PDB entry 7K9X | electron microscopy, 3.80 A resolution | chains B and D of the 4 polymer chains in the assembly

# Chain B (and D)
Protein: Fructose-bisphosphate aldolase A
From: Oryctolagus cuniculus
Notes: EC 4.1.2.13; chain D of this document is another copy of the same molecule, construct and numbering; everything in this record applies to it too
UniProt: P00883 (ALDOA_RABIT); residues 1-363 here correspond to UniProt positions 2-364 (UniProt number = residue number + 1)
Sequence (363 residues; each row starts with the number of its first residue):
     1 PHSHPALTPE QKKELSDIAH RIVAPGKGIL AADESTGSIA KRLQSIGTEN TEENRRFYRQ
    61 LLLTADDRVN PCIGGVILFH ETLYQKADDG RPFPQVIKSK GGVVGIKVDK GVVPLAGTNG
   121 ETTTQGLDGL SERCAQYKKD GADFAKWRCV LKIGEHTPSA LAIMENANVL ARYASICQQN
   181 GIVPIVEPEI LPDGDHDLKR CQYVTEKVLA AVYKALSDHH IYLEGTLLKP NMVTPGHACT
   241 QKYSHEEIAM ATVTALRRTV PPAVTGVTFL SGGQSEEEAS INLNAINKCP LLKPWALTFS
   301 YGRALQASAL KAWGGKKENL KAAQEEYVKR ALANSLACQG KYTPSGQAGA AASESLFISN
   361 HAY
Disordered / not traced: 1, 345-363
Swiss-Prot annotation at these positions:
  - active site: Glu187 (Proton acceptor), Lys229 (Schiff-base intermediate with dihydroxyacetone-P)
  - binding site (beta-D-fructose 1,6-bisphosphate): Arg42, Ser271 to Gly273, Ser300, Arg303
  - site: Cys72 (Essential for substrate cleavage), Lys107 (Essential for substrate cleavage), Lys146 (Alkylation inactivates the enzyme), His361 (Alkylation inactivates the enzyme), Tyr363 (Necessary for preference for fructose 1,6-bisphosphate over fructose 1-phosphate)
  - modified residue: Thr8 (Phosphothreonine), Ser35 (Phosphoserine), Ser38 (Phosphoserine), Lys41 (N6-acetyllysine), Ser45 (Phosphoserine), Lys98 (N6-(2-hydroxyisobutyryl)lysine), Lys107 (N6-acetyllysine), Lys110 (N6-acetyllysine), Ser131 (Phosphoserine), Lys146 (N6-(2-hydroxyisobutyryl)lysine), Ser271 (Phosphoserine), Lys311 (N6-malonyllysine), Lys329 (N6-acetyllysine), Asn360 (Deamidated asparagine)
  - cross-link: Lys41 (Glycyl lysine isopeptide (Lys-Gly) (interchain with G-Cter in SUMO1))

# Chain B / chain D interface
Contacting residue pairs (60):
  His2(B) - His156(D)
  His4(B) - Gly117(D)
  His4(B) - Thr118(D)
  His4(B) - Asn119(D)
  His4(B) - His156(D)  hydrogen bond
  Ala6(B) - Ala116(D)  hydrophobic
  Ala6(B) - Gly117(D)
  Lys110(B) - Asp128(D)  salt bridge
  Val113(B) - Arg172(D)
  Pro114(B) - Arg172(D)
  Leu115(B) - Arg172(D)
  Ala116(B) - Ala6(D)  hydrophobic
  Ala116(B) - Gln179(D)
  Ala116(B) - His220(D)
  Gly117(B) - His4(D)
  Gly117(B) - Ala6(D)
  Thr118(B) - His4(D)
  Asn119(B) - His4(D)
  Thr123(B) - Arg172(D)
  Gln125(B) - Leu127(D)  hydrogen bond (side chain-backbone)
  Gln125(B) - Asp128(D)
  Gln125(B) - Gly129(D)
  Gln125(B) - Leu130(D)
  Gly126(B) - Asp128(D)  hydrogen bond (backbone-side chain)
  Leu127(B) - Gln125(D)  hydrogen bond (backbone-side chain)
  Leu127(B) - Asp128(D)  hydrogen bond (backbone-side chain)
  Asp128(B) - Lys110(D)  salt bridge
  Asp128(B) - Gln125(D)
  Asp128(B) - Gly126(D)  hydrogen bond (side chain-backbone)
  Asp128(B) - Leu127(D)  hydrogen bond (side chain-backbone)
  Asp128(B) - Asp128(D)  hydrogen bond (side chain-backbone)
  Gly129(B) - Gln125(D)
  Leu130(B) - Gln125(D)
  His156(B) - His2(D)
  His156(B) - His4(D)  hydrogen bond
  Leu161(B) - Asp218(D)
  Leu161(B) - His219(D)
  Leu161(B) - His220(D)
  Met164(B) - Asn168(D)
  Met164(B) - Asp218(D)
  Met164(B) - His219(D)
  Glu165(B) - Asn168(D)  hydrogen bond
  Glu165(B) - Arg172(D)
  Glu165(B) - His219(D)  salt bridge
  Asn168(B) - Met164(D)
  Asn168(B) - Glu165(D)  hydrogen bond
  Asn168(B) - Asn168(D)
  Arg172(B) - Val113(D)
  Arg172(B) - Pro114(D)
  Arg172(B) - Leu115(D)
  Arg172(B) - Thr123(D)
  Arg172(B) - Glu165(D)
  Gln179(B) - Ala116(D)
  Asp218(B) - Leu161(D)
  Asp218(B) - Met164(D)
  His219(B) - Leu161(D)
  His219(B) - Met164(D)
  His219(B) - Glu165(D)  salt bridge
  His220(B) - Ala116(D)
  His220(B) - Leu161(D)
Other interface residues (no listed pair), chain B (30 interface residues in all): Pro5, Glu155
Other interface residues (no listed pair), chain D (30 interface residues in all): Pro5, Glu155

# Summary
Chain B and chain D each contribute 30 residues to their interface; the contacts include 11 hydrogen bonds and
4 salt bridges. Polar pairs include Lys110(B)-Asp128(D), Glu165(B)-His219(D) and His4(B)-His156(D).
Chain B and chain D are both Fructose-bisphosphate aldolase A (Oryctolagus cuniculus); the structure,
Aldolase, rabbit muscle (beam-tilt refinement x1), was determined by electron microscopy together with 7K9L,
7KA2, 7KA3 and 7KA4 from the same study.
